Entry 8Y0N (electron microscopy, 3.07 A resolution); this record covers chains A and R of the 5 polymer chains in the assembly.

[Chain A]
Molecule: Guanine nucleotide-binding protein G(o) subunit alpha
Organism: Homo sapiens
Reference sequence: P09471 (GNAO_HUMAN); residue numbers follow UniProt; this construct covers 4-56, 182-231, 242-354
Chain sequence (240 residues; numbered -11 to 354; 126 numbers in that range are skipped by the numbering (no residue carries them; nothing is unmodelled there); the number before each row is that of its first residue; numbers below 1 keep their minus sign (Met-11 is residue -11)):
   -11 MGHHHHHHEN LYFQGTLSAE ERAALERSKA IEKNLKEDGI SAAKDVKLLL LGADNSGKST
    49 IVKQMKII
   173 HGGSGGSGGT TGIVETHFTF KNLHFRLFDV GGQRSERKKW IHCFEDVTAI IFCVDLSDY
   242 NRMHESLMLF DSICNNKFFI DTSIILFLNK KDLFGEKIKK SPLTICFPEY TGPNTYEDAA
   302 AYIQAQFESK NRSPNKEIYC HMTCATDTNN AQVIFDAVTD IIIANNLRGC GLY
Disordered / not traced: -11 to 3, 173-182
Construct notes: initiating methionine (-11); expression tag (-10 to 3); engineered mutation Asp42 (Gly in P09471), Asn43 (Glu in P09471), Asp227 (Ala in P09471), Asp230 (Gly in P09471), Ala332 (Ile in P09471), Ile335 (Val in P09471); linker (174-181)
Swiss-Prot annotation at these positions:
  - region: Lys35 to Ala41, Ser44 to Thr48 (G1 motif), Phe197 to Arg206 (G3 motif), Ile266 to Asp273 (G4 motif), Thr324 to Thr329 (G5 motif)
  - binding site (GTP): Lys46, Ser47, Thr48, Asn270, Asp273, Cys325
  - binding site (Mg(2+)): Ser47, Thr182
  - natural variant: Gly40 (G40R: In DEE17 and NEDIM; G40W: Found in a patient with intractable early-onset epilepsy), Ser47 (S47G: In NEDIM), Gln52 (Q52P: Found in a patient with intractable early-onset epilepsy; Q52R: In DEE17), Ile56 (I56T: In NEDIM), Thr191 to Phe197 (deletion: In DEE17), Gly203 (G203R: In DEE17), Arg209 (R209C: In DEE17 and NEDIM; R209G: In NEDIM; R209H: In NEDIM; R209L: In NEDIM), Glu246 (E246G: In NEDIM; E246K: In NEDIM), Ile279 (I279N: In DEE17)
  - modified residue: Gln205 (5-glutamyl histamine), Cys351 (ADP-ribosylcysteine)
  - lipidation: Cys351 (S-palmitoyl cysteine)
  - mutagenesis: Cys351 (C351A: Strong loss of binding to ADGRG3)

[Chain R]
Molecule: C-X-C chemokine receptor type 3
Organism: Homo sapiens
Reference sequence: P49682 (CXCR3_HUMAN); residue numbers follow UniProt; this construct covers 2-368
Chain sequence (424 residues; row label = number of the first residue in the row; numbers below 1 keep their minus sign (Met-55 is residue -55)):
   -55 MGKTIIALSY IFCLVFADYK DDDDAANFTP VNGSSGNQSV RLVTSSSLEV LFQGPGSVLE
     5 VSDHQVLNDA EVAALLENFS SSYDYGENES DSCCTSPPCP QDFSLNFDRA FLPALYSLLF
    65 LLGLLGNGAV AAVLLSRRTA LSSTDTFLLH LAVADTLLVL TLPLWAVDAA VQWVFGSGLC
   125 KVAGALFNIN FYAGALLLAC ISFDRYLNIV HATQLYRRGP PARVTLTCLA VWGLCLLFAL
   185 PDFIFLSAHH DERLNATHCQ YNFPQVGRTA LRVLQLVAGF LLPLLVMAYC YAHILAVLLV
   245 SRGQRRLRAM RLVVVVVVAF ALCWTPYHLV VLVDILMDLG ALARNCGRES RVDVAKSVTS
   305 GLGYMHCCLN PLLYAFVGVK FRERMWMLLL RLGCPNQRGL QRQPSSSRRD SSWSETSEAS
   365 YSGL
Disordered / not traced: -55 to 56, 336-368
Construct notes: initiating methionine (-55); expression tag (-54 to 1)
Swiss-Prot annotation at these positions:
  - modified residue (Sulfotyrosine): Tyr27, Tyr29
  - glycosylation (N-linked (GlcNAc...) asparagine): Asn22, Asn32
  - mutagenesis: Glu4 (E4K: Does not affect binding to CXCL9, CXCL10 and CXCL11 or activation), Glu21 (E21K: Reduces slightly CXCL9-, CXCL10- and CXCL11-induced chemotaxis), Tyr27 to Tyr29 (Abolishes binding to CXCL10 and CXCL11 and CXCL9-, CXCL10- and CXCL11-induced chemotaxis), Tyr27 (Y27F: Reduces sulfation and CXCL9-, CXCL10- and CXCL11-induced chemotaxis. Abolishes binding to CXCL10 ...), Tyr29 (Y29F: Reduces sulfation, binding to CXCL10 and CXCL9-, CXCL10- and CXCL11-induced chemotaxis. Abolishes sulfation, binding to CXCL10 and CXCL11 and CXCL9-, CXCL10- and CXCL11-induced chemotaxis ...), Asp112 (D112A: Abolishes binding to CXCL10 and CXCL11. Reduces CXCL9-, CXCL10- and CXCL11-induced chemotaxis; D112K: Abolishes binding to CXCL10 and CXCL11 and CXCL10- and CXCL11-induced chemotaxis ...), Arg197 (R197A: Abolishes binding to CXCL10 and CXCL11 and CXCL9-, CXCL10- and CXCL11-induced chemotaxis. Reduces ligand-induced receptor internalization), Arg212 (R212A: Abolishes CXCL10-induced chemotaxis. Reduces CXCL9- and CXCL11-induced chemotaxis. Does not affect binding to CXCL10 and CXCL11), Arg216 (R216A: Reduces CXCL9-, CXCL10- and CXCL11-induced chemotaxis. Does not affect binding to CXCL10 and CXCL11 or receptor internalization), Asp278 (D278A: Abolishes binding to CXCL10 and CXCL11 and CXCL11-induced chemotaxis. Reduces CXCL9 and CXCL10-induced chemotaxis ...), Asp282 (D282A: Reduces binding to CXCL10 and CXCL9-, CXCL10- and CXCL11-induced chemotaxis. Abolishes binding to CXCL11 ...), Glu293 (E293A: Reduces binding to CXCL10 and CXCL9- and CXCL11-induced chemotaxis. Abolishes binding to CXCL11 and CXCL10-induced chemotaxis ...)
Disulfides: Cys124-Cys203
Ligand contacts: A1LW2 ([(1R,5S)-6,6-dimethyl-2-bicyclo[3.1.1]hept-2-enyl]methyl-[[4-(2-iodanylphenyl)phenyl]methyl]-dimethyl-azanium): Leu102, Trp109, Trp117, Gly128, Phe131, Phe135, Cys267, Trp268, Tyr271, Ser304, Gly307, Tyr308
What the authors report for this chain:
  - mutagenesis - Y271A: decreased signaling in response to A1LW2

[Chain A / chain R interface]
Contacting residue pairs - 42 pairs, chain A then chain R:
  Ile28(A) - Arg161(R)
  Ala30(A) - Arg162(R)
  Ala31(A) - Arg161(R)
  Ala31(A) - Arg162(R)  hydrogen bond (backbone-backbone)
  Lys32(A) - Gln158(R)  hydrogen bond (side chain-backbone)
  Lys32(A) - Tyr160(R)
  Asp33(A) - Tyr160(R)
  Asp33(A) - Arg162(R)
  Val34(A) - Tyr160(R)  hydrophobic
  Lys35(A) - Arg162(R)
  Asp218(A) - Arg162(R)  salt bridge
  Thr220(A) - Tyr160(R)  hydrogen bond
  Asn316(A) - Arg249(R)
  Glu318(A) - Arg246(R)
  Tyr320(A) - Arg246(R)
  Thr340(A) - Thr157(R)
  Asp341(A) - Ser245(R)
  Asp341(A) - Arg246(R)
  Ile343(A) - Ala156(R)  hydrophobic
  Ile344(A) - Ala156(R)  hydrophobic
  Ala345(A) - Arg249(R)
  Asn347(A) - Asn152(R)  hydrogen bond (side chain-backbone)
  Asn347(A) - Ala156(R)
  Leu348(A) - Ile153(R)  hydrophobic
  Leu348(A) - Ala253(R)  hydrophobic
  Arg349(A) - Val323(R)
  Arg349(A) - Lys324(R)
  Arg349(A) - Glu327(R)  salt bridge
  Cys351(A) - Thr88(R)
  Cys351(A) - Arg149(R)  hydrogen bond (backbone-side chain)
  Cys351(A) - Asn152(R)  hydrogen bond
  Gly352(A) - Gly322(R)
  Leu353(A) - Arg149(R)
  Leu353(A) - Ile153(R)  hydrophobic
  Leu353(A) - Ala253(R)
  Leu353(A) - Leu256(R)
  Leu353(A) - Val257(R)  hydrophobic
  Tyr354(A) - Arg249(R)
  Tyr354(A) - Arg252(R)  hydrogen bond (backbone-side chain)
  Tyr354(A) - Val321(R)
  Tyr354(A) - Gly322(R)
  Tyr354(A) - Val323(R)  hydrogen bond (backbone-backbone)
Other interface residues (no listed pair), chain A (27 interface residues in all): Leu195, Phe336, Gly350
Other interface residues (no listed pair), chain R (27 interface residues in all): Ser86, Asp89, Leu242, Gly247, Arg326

[In short]
The chain A/chain R interface involves 27 residues from each chain; the contacts include 8 hydrogen bonds and
2 salt bridges. Among the polar pairs are Asp218(A)-Arg162(R), Arg349(A)-Glu327(R) and Lys32(A)-Gln158(R).
Ligands of chain R: compound A1LW2. The paper reports that Y271A of chain R reduces signaling in response to
A1LW2.
Here chain A is Guanine nucleotide-binding protein G(o) subunit alpha and chain R is C-X-C chemokine receptor
type 3, both from Homo sapiens. Entry 8Y0N (Structure of CXCR3 in complex with VUF11418 and Go (Full map)) was
determined by electron microscopy, deposited together with 8XXY, 8XXZ, 8XYI, 8XYK and 8Y0H.
